Entry 8ZGS (electron microscopy, 3.04 A resolution); this record covers chains A and F of the 6 polymer chains in the assembly.

# Chain A
Protein: High affinity immunoglobulin epsilon receptor subunit alpha
From: Rattus norvegicus
UniProtKB: P12371 (FCERA_RAT); residues 1-245 here = UniProt positions 1-245
Sequence (245 residues; each row starts with the number of its first residue):
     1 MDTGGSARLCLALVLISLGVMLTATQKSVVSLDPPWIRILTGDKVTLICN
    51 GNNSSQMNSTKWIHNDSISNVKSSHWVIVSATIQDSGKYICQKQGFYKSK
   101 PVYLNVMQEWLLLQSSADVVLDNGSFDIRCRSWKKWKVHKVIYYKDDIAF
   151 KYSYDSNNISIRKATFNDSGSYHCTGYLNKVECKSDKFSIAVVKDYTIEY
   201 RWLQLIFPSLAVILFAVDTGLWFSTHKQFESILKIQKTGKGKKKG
Not modelled in the structure: 1-24, 237-245
Cystine bridges: Cys49-Cys91, Cys130-Cys174
Glycans and other covalent adducts: N-acetylglucosamine (NAG) linked to Asn65, Asn158, Asn167
Swiss-Prot annotation at these positions:
  - glycosylation (N-linked (GlcNAc...) asparagine): Asn52, Asn53, Asn58, Asn65, Asn123, Asn158, Asn167

# Chain F
Protein: Immunoglobulin heavy constant epsilon
From: Rattus norvegicus
UniProtKB: P01855 (IGHE_RAT); residue numbers follow UniProt; this construct covers 95-429
Sequence (374 residues; each row starts with the number of its first residue):
    73 MSVPTQVLGLLLLWLTDARCDIARPVNITKPTVDLLHSSCDPNAFHSTIQ
   123 LYCFVYGHIQNDVSIHWLMDDRKIYETHAQNVLIKEEGKLASTYSRLNIT
   173 QQQWMSESTFTCKVTSQGENYWAHTRRCSDDEPRGVITYLIPPSPLDLYE
   223 NGTPKLTCLVLDLESEENITVTWVRERKKSIGSASQRSTKHHNATTSITS
   273 ILPVDAKDWIEGEGYQCRVDHPHFPKPIVRSITKAPGKRSAPEVYVFLPP
   323 EEEEKDKRTLTCLIQNFFPEDISVQWLQDSKLIPKSQHSTTTPLKYNGSN
   373 QRFFIFSRLEVTKALWTQTKQFTCRVIHEALREPRKLERTISKSLGNTSL
   423 RPSQASMHHHHHHSRVDYKDDDDK
Not modelled in the structure: 73-100, 417-446
Cystine bridges: Cys125-Cys184, Cys230-Cys289, Cys334-Cys396
Glycans and other covalent adducts: N-acetylglucosamine (NAG) linked to Asn170; glycan linked to Asn265
Differences from the reference sequence: initiating methionine (73); expression tag (74-94, 430-446)

# Interface between chain A and chain F
Residue-residue contacts (15):
  Lys140(A) - Gly207(F)  hydrogen bond (side chain-backbone)
  Lys140(A) - Asp234(F)  salt bridge
  Ile142(A) - Asn265(F)
  Ala149(A) - His264(F)
  Ala149(A) - Asn265(F)
  Phe150(A) - Ala266(F)
  Lys151(A) - Ala266(F)
  Tyr152(A) - Asp234(F)
  Tyr152(A) - Asn265(F)
  Tyr152(A) - Ala266(F)
  Tyr152(A) - Thr267(F)
  Tyr154(A) - Arg206(F)
  Tyr154(A) - Gly207(F)
  Tyr154(A) - Glu236(F)
  Asp155(A) - Arg206(F)  salt bridge
Other interface residues (no listed pair), chain F (10 interface residues in all): Ile209, Leu235

# Overview
Chain A and chain F form an interface of 8 and 10 residues respectively; the contacts include 1 hydrogen bond
and 2 salt bridges. Among the polar pairs are Lys140(A)-Asp234(F), Asp155(A)-Arg206(F) and
Lys140(A)-Gly207(F). N-acetylglucosamine is covalently linked to Asn65(A), Asn158(A) and Asn167(A).
Chain A is High affinity immunoglobulin epsilon receptor subunit alpha and chain F is Immunoglobulin heavy
constant epsilon, both from Rattus norvegicus; the structure, Structure of the ige-fc bound to its high
affinity receptor fc(epsilon)ri state2, was determined by electron microscopy, deposited together with 8Y81,
8Y84, 8Z0T and 8ZGT.
